PDB entry 4YG2 | X-ray diffraction, 3.70 A resolution | chains C and F of the 6 polymer chains in the assembly

Chain C:
Molecule: DNA-directed RNA polymerase subunit beta
From: Escherichia coli O157:H7
Notes: EC 2.7.7.6
UniProt: P0A8V4 (RPOB_ECO57); residues 1-1342 here = UniProt positions 1-1342
Amino-acid sequence (1342 residues; numbered 1 to 1342; the number before each row is that of its first residue):
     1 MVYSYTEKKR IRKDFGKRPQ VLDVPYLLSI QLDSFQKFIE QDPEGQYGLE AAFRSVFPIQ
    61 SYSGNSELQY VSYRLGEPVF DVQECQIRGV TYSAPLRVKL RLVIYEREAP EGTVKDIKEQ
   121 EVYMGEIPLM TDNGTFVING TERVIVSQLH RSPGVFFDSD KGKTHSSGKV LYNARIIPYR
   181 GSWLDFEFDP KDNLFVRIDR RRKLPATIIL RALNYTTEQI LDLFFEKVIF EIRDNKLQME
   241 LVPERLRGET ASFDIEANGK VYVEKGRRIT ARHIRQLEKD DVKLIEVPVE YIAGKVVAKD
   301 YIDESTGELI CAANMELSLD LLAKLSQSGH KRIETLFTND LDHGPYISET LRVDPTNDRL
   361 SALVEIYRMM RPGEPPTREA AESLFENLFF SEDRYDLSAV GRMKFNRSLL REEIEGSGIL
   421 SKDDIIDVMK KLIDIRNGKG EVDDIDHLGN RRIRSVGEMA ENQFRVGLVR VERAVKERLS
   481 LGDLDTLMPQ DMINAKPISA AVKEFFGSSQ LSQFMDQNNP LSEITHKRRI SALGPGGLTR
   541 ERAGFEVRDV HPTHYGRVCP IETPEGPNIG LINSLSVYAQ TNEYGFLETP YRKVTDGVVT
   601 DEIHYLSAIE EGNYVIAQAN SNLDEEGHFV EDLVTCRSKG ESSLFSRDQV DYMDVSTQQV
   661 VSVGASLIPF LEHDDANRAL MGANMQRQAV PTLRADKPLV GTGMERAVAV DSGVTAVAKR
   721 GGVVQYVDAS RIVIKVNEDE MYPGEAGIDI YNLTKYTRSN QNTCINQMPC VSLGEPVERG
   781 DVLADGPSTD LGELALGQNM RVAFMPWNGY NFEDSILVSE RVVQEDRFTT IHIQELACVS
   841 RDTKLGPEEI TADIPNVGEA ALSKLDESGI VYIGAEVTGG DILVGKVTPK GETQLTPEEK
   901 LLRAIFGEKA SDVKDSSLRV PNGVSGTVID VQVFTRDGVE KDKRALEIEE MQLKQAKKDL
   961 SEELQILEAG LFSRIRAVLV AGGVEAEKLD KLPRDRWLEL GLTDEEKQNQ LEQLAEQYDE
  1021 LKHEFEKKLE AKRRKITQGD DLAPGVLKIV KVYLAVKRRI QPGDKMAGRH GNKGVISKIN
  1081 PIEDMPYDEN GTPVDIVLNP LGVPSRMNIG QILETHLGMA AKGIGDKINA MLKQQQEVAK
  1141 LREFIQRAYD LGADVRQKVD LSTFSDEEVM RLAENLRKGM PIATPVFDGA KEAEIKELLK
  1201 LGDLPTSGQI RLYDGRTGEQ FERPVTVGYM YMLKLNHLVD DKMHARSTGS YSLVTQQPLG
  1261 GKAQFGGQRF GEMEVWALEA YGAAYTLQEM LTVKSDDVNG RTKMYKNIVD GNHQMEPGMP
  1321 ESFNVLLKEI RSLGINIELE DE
Unresolved in the structure: 1-2
Metal / ion sites: Mg2+: E813 (shared with 2 residues of chain D)
Swiss-Prot annotation at these positions:
  - modified residue (N6-acetyllysine): K1022, K1200

Chain F:
Molecule: RNA polymerase sigma factor RpoD
From: Escherichia coli K12
UniProt: P00579 (RPOD_ECOLI); residues 1-613 here = UniProt positions 1-613
Amino-acid sequence (613 residues; numbered 1 to 613; the number before each row is that of its first residue):
     1 MEQNPQSQLK LLVTRGKEQG YLTYAEVNDH LPEDIVDSDQ IEDIIQMIND MGIQVMEEAP
    61 DADDLMLAEN TADEDAAEAA AQVLSSVESE IGRTTDPVRM YMREMGTVEL LTREGEIDIA
   121 KRIEDGINQV QCSVAEYPEA ITYLLEQYDR VEAEEARLSD LITGFVDPNA EEDLAPTATH
   181 VGSELSQEDL DDDEDEDEED GDDDSADDDN SIDPELAREK FAELRAQYVV TRDTIKAKGR
   241 SHATAQEEIL KLSEVFKQFR LVPKQFDYLV NSMRVMMDRV RTQERLIMKL CVEQCKMPKK
   301 NFITLFTGNE TSDTWFNAAI AMNKPWSEKL HDVSEEVHRA LQKLQQIEEE TGLTIEQVKD
   361 INRRMSIGEA KARRAKKEMV EANLRLVISI AKKYTNRGLQ FLDLIQEGNI GLMKAVDKFE
   421 YRRGYKFSTY ATWWIRQAIT RSIADQARTI RIPVHMIETI NKLNRISRQM LQEMGREPTP
   481 EELAERMLMP EDKIRKVLKI AKEPISMETP IGDDEDSHLG DFIEDTTLEL PLDSATTESL
   541 RAATHDVLAG LTAREAKVLR MRFGIDMNTD YTLEEVGKQF DVTRERIRQI EAKALRKLRH
   601 PSRSEVLRSF LDD
Unresolved in the structure: 1-93, 168-212, 237-242, 613
Swiss-Prot annotation at these positions:
  - DNA-binding region: L573 to A592 (H-T-H motif)
  - region: R584 to R599 (Interaction with anti-sigma factors)
  - motif: D403 to Q406 (Interaction with polymerase core subunit RpoC)
  - site: R562 (Interaction with anti-sigma factors)
  - mutagenesis: A553 (A553D: Disrupts the interaction with Escherichia phage lambda antitermination protein Q), R596 (R596D/E: 2-fold reduction in activation of class II Crp-dependent promoters)
From the paper describing this entry:
  - conformationally variable residues (order/disorder transition): T509 to L519

Interface between chain C and chain F:
Pairs across the interface (45; chain C residue first):
  R97(C) with G475(F)
  Y123(C) with G475(F)
  Q490(C) with Q472(F), hydrogen bond
  N494(C) with L471(F)
  N856(C) with D612(F)
  P897(C) with G564(F); I565(F)
  E898(C) with L540(F); R541(F); T544(F)
  K900(C) with F563(F)
  L901(C) with F563(F); I565(F), hydrophobic
  L902(C) with L607(F), hydrophobic; F610(F), hydrophobic
  A904(C) with F563(F), hydrophobic; L595(F)
  I905(C) with L595(F), hydrophobic; L598(F), hydrophobic; R599(F), hydrogen bond (backbone-side chain)
  F906(C) with S604(F); R608(F); L611(F), hydrophobic
  R936(C) with R495(F)
  T1248(C) with P531(F)
  S1250(C) with E524(F), hydrogen bond
  Y1251(C) with E524(F); D525(F), hydrogen bond (backbone-backbone); L528(F), hydrophobic
  S1252(C) with D521(F)
  L1253(C) with I523(F), hydrogen bond (backbone-backbone); D525(F)
  V1254(C) with G520(F)
  Q1256(C) with D525(F); L528(F)
  L1259(C) with D521(F); F522(F); E524(F)
  G1261(C) with E524(F)
  R1301(C) with L528(F)
  Y1305(C) with P531(F), hydrophobic; L532(F); A535(F), hydrophobic
  K1306(C) with S534(F); E538(F)
Interface residues without a listed pair, chain C (37 interface residues in all): V122, E126, G373, A495, D842, E899, E908, D937, P1044, G1045, T1302
Interface residues without a listed pair, chain F (39 interface residues in all): R99, R476, T479, K499, K502, E529, L548, L559

Overview:
Chain C and chain F form an interface of 37 and 39 residues respectively, with 5 hydrogen bonds. Among the
polar pairs are Q490(C)-Q472(F), I905(C)-R599(F) and S1250(C)-E524(F). Curated annotation (UniProt) lists 2
mutagenesis sites on chain F. From the paper: conformational variability at T509(F).
Here chain C is DNA-directed RNA polymerase subunit beta (Escherichia coli O157:H7) and chain F is RNA
polymerase sigma factor RpoD (Escherichia coli K12). Entry 4YG2 (X-ray crystal structur of Escherichia coli
RNA polymerase sigma70 holoenzyme) was determined by X-ray diffraction.
